4GWV - chain A; structure by X-ray diffraction, 3.05 A resolution.

# Chain A
Molecule: Peptidyl-prolyl cis-trans isomerase NIMA-interacting 1
Notes: EC 5.2.1.8; fragment: WW domain from Pin1, (6-39)
UniProtKB: Q13526 (PIN1_HUMAN); residues 6-39 here = UniProt positions 6-39
Chain sequence (36 residues; row label = number of the first residue in the row):
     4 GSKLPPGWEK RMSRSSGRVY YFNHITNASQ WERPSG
Not modelled in the structure: 4-5, 39
Differences from the reference sequence: expression tag (4-5)
Small-molecule neighbours: citrate anion (FLC): S16, R17, S18, S19, Y23, W34
Swiss-Prot annotation at these positions:
  - mutagenesis: Y23 (Y23A: Reduced affinity for KIF20B), W34 (W34A: Loss of binding to phosphorylated target proteins, including to phosphorylated RBBP8/CtIP ...)
Reported in the primary citation:
  - binding site for citrate anion: S16 to R21

# Summary
Chain A binds citrate anion. UniProt lists 2 mutagenesis sites. From the paper: a binding site for citrate
anion at S16.
Chain A is Peptidyl-prolyl cis-trans isomerase NIMA-interacting 1; the structure, Structure of racemic Pin1 WW
domain cocrystallized with tri-ammonium citrate, was determined by X-ray diffraction, deposited together with
4GWT.
